PDB entry 6ZO0 | X-ray diffraction, 2.23 A resolution | chains AAA and BBB of the 3 polymer chains in the assembly

[Chain AAA]
Name: Urease subunit gamma
From: Sporosarcina pasteurii
Notes: EC 3.5.1.5
UniProtKB: A0A0H3YGY5 (A0A0H3YGY5_SPOPA); residue numbers follow UniProt; this construct covers 1-100
Sequence (100 residues; numbered 1 to 100; the number before each row is that of its first residue):
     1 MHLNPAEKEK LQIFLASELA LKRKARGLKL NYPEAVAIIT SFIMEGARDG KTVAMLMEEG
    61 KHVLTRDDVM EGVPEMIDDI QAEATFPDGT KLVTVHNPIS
Modified residues: M1 (N-carboxymethionine; CXM)

[Chain BBB]
Name: Urease subunit beta
From: Sporosarcina pasteurii
Notes: EC 3.5.1.5
UniProtKB: P41021 (URE2_SPOPA); residues 5-126 here = UniProt positions 5-126
Sequence (122 residues; numbered 5 to 126; the number before each row is that of its first residue):
     5 NYIVPGEYRV AEGEIEINAG REKTTIRVSN TGDRPIQVGS HIHFVEVNKE LLFDRAEGIG
    65 RRLNIPSGTA ARFEPGEEME VELTELGGNR EVFGISDLTN GSVDNKELIL QRAKELGYKG
   125 VE

[Chain AAA / chain BBB interface]
Contacting residue pairs (10):
  R66(AAA) - Y6(BBB)  hydrogen bond
  E71(AAA) - Y6(BBB)
  E71(AAA) - I7(BBB)  hydrogen bond (side chain-backbone)
  G72(AAA) - Y6(BBB)  hydrogen bond (backbone-side chain)
  G72(AAA) - I7(BBB)
  G72(AAA) - P9(BBB)
  P74(AAA) - Y6(BBB)
  E75(AAA) - Y6(BBB)  hydrogen bond
  E75(AAA) - V8(BBB)
  M76(AAA) - P9(BBB)  hydrophobic
Other interface residues (no listed pair), chain BBB (5 interface residues in all): N5

[Overview]
The interface between chain AAA and chain BBB involves 6 residues on one side and 5 on the other, with 4
hydrogen bonds. Among the polar pairs are R66(AAA)-Y6(BBB), E71(AAA)-I7(BBB) and G72(AAA)-Y6(BBB).
Chain AAA is Urease subunit gamma and chain BBB is Urease subunit beta, both from Sporosarcina pasteurii; the
structure, 2.23 A resolution 3,4-dimethylcatechol (3,4-dimethylbenzene-1,2-diol) inhibited Sporosarcina
pasteurii urease, was determined by X-ray diffraction (same publication as 6ZNY, 6ZNZ, 6ZO1, 6ZO2 and 6ZO3).
